PDB entry 7TPB | X-ray diffraction, 3.20 A resolution | chains A and B

# Chain A
Molecule: Ras GTPase-activating protein 1
From: Homo sapiens
Reference sequence: B4DTL8 (B4DTL8_HUMAN); residues 281-341 here correspond to UniProt positions 58-118 (UniProt number = residue number - 223)
Sequence (66 residues; numbered 276 to 341; the number before each row is that of its first residue):
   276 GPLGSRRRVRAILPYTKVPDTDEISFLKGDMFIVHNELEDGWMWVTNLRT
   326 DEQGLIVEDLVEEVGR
Unresolved in the structure: 276-281, 340-341
Differences from the reference sequence: expression tag (276-280)

# Chain B
Molecule: Rho GTPase-activating protein 7
From: Homo sapiens
Reference sequence: Q96QB1-6 (RHG07-6_HUMAN); residues 1074-1283 here correspond to UniProt positions 671-880 (UniProt number = residue number - 403)
Sequence (228 residues; row label = number of the first residue in the row):
  1056 MHHHHHHSSGRENLYFQGSVFGVPLTVNVQRTGQPLPQSIQQAMRYLRNH
  1106 CLDQVGLFRKSGVKSRIQALRQMNEGAIDCVNYEGQSAYDVADMLKQYFR
  1156 DLPEPLMTNKLSETFLQIYQYVPKDQRLQAIKAAIMLLPDENREVLQTLL
  1206 YFLSDVTAAVKENQMTPTNLAVCLAPSLFHLNTLKRENSSPRVMQRKQSL
  1256 GKPDQKDLNENLAATQGLAHMIAECKKL
Unresolved in the structure: 1056-1069, 1241-1257, 1281-1283
Differences from the reference sequence: initiating methionine (1056); expression tag (1057-1073)
What the authors report for this chain:
  - catalytic residues: Arg1114 (citing earlier work)
  - mutagenesis - R1114A: abolished catalytic activity
  - mutagenesis - T1223D, L1267D: unchanged catalytic activity on RhoA

# Chain A / chain B interface
Pairs across the interface (32; chain A residue first):
  Tyr290(A) - Arg1114(B)  hydrogen bond
  Lys292(A) - Thr1238(B)
  Lys292(A) - Leu1239(B)  hydrogen bond (side chain-backbone)
  Val293(A) - Arg1114(B)
  Asp295(A) - Arg1155(B)  salt bridge
  Asp295(A) - Pro1231(B)
  Thr296(A) - Val1227(B)
  Thr296(A) - Pro1231(B)
  Thr296(A) - Thr1238(B)
  Asp297(A) - Leu1236(B)
  Asp297(A) - Asn1237(B)
  Asp297(A) - Asn1266(B)  hydrogen bond
  Glu298(A) - Arg1114(B)  salt bridge
  Glu298(A) - Val1227(B)
  Asn311(A) - Leu1267(B)
  Leu313(A) - Leu1267(B)  hydrophobic
  Leu313(A) - Gln1271(B)
  Glu314(A) - Thr1223(B)  hydrogen bond (backbone-side chain)
  Asp315(A) - Thr1221(B)  hydrogen bond
  Asp315(A) - Pro1222(B)
  Asp315(A) - Thr1223(B)  hydrogen bond
  Trp317(A) - Arg1114(B)
  Trp317(A) - Thr1223(B)
  Trp317(A) - Asn1224(B)
  Trp319(A) - Leu1263(B)
  Trp319(A) - Leu1267(B)  hydrophobic
  Glu327(A) - Leu1239(B)
  Glu327(A) - Lys1240(B)
  Gln328(A) - Leu1239(B)
  Gln328(A) - Gln1260(B)  hydrogen bond
  Gln328(A) - Leu1263(B)
  Leu330(A) - Val1227(B)  hydrophobic
Also at the interface, not in a pair above, chain A (17 interface residues in all): Pro294
Also at the interface, not in a pair above, chain B (21 interface residues in all): Ser1116, Cys1228, Thr1270
The authors on this interface:
  - residue pairs: Tyr290(A)-Arg1114(B) (hydrogen bond), Val293(A)-Arg1114(B) (hydrophobic contact), Asp295(A)-Arg1155(B) (salt bridge), Thr296(A)-Thr1238(B) (backbone contact), Asp297(A)-Asn1266(B) (hydrogen bond), Glu298(A)-Arg1114(B) (salt bridge), Asn311(A)-Leu1267(B) (hydrophobic contact), Leu313(A)-Leu1267(B) (hydrophobic contact), Asp315(A)-Thr1223(B) (hydrogen bond), Trp317(A)-Arg1114(B) (hydrophobic contact), Trp319(A)-Leu1267(B) (hydrophobic contact), Gln328(A)-Gln1260(B) (hydrogen bond), Leu1263(B)-Trp319(A) (hydrophobic contact)
  - interface residues, chain A: Glu314(A), Trp317(A)
  - interface residues, chain B: Thr1221(B), Pro1222(B), Val1227(B), Pro1231(B), Leu1236(B), Gln1271(B)

# Overview
Chain A and chain B form an interface of 17 and 21 residues respectively, with 7 hydrogen bonds and 2 salt
bridges. Polar contacts include Asp295(A)-Arg1155(B), Glu298(A)-Arg1114(B) and Tyr290(A)-Arg1114(B). The
authors report hydrogen bonds between Tyr290(A) and Arg1114(B), Asp297(A) and Asn1266(B) and Asp315(A) and
Thr1223(B) among others; hydrophobic contacts between Val293(A) and Arg1114(B), Asn311(A) and Leu1267(B) and
Leu313(A) and Leu1267(B) among others; salt bridges between Asp295(A) and Arg1155(B) and Glu298(A) and
Arg1114(B). The paper reports the catalytic residue Arg1114(B); R1114A of chain B abolishes catalytic
activity; 3 substitutions were tested in all.
Here chain A is Ras GTPase-activating protein 1 and chain B is Rho GTPase-activating protein 7, both from Homo
sapiens. Entry 7TPB (p120RasGAP SH3 domain in complex with DLC1 RhoGAP domain) was determined by X-ray
diffraction.
